PDB entry 7KTG | X-ray diffraction, 1.45 A resolution | chains A and T of the 4 polymer chains in the assembly

# Chain A
Molecule: DNA-directed DNA/RNA polymerase mu
Organism: Homo sapiens
Notes: EC 2.7.7.7
Reference sequence: Q9NP87 (DPOLM_HUMAN); aligned to UniProt positions 132-494 over residues 132-494
Sequence (356 residues; row label = number of the first residue in the row; note: 12 numbers in that range are skipped by the numbering (no residue carries them; nothing is unmodelled there)):
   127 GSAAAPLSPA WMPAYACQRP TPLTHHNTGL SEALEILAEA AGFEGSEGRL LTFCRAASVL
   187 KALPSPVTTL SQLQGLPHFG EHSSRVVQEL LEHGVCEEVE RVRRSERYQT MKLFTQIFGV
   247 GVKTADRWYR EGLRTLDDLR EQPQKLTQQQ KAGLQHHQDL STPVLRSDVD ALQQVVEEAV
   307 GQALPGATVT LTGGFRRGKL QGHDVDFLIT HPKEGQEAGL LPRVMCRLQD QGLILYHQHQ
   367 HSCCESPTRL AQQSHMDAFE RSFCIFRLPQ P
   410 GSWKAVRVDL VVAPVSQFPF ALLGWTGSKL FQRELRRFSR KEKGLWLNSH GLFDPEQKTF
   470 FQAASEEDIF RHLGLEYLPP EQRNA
Disordered / not traced: 127-136, 365-384
Glycans and other covalent adducts: 2,3-dihydroxy-1,4-dithiobutane (DTT) linked to Cys180
Construct notes: expression tag (127-131); linker (410)
Bound ions: Na+: Thr241, Ile243, Val246 (shared with 1 residue of chain P); Mg2+ site 1: Asp330, Asp332 (together with glycolic acid) (shared with 1 residue of chain P); Mg2+ site 2: Asp330, Asp332, Asp418 (shared with 1 residue of chain P)
Ligand contacts: glycolic acid (GOA): Gly319, Gly320, Arg323, Asp330, Asp332
UniProt features mapped onto this chain:
  - region: Arg323 to Asp332 (Involved in ssDNA binding)
  - binding site (Mg(2+)): Asp330, Asp332, Asp418
  - site: Gly433 (Responsible for the low discrimination between dNTP and rNTP)
From the paper describing this entry:
  - mutagenesis - R445A: increased catalytic activity on dGTP misinsertion
  - mutagenesis - K438D: decreased catalytic activity on Mg2+-dependent dGTP:At
  - mutagenesis - K438D (23-fold): decreased catalytic activity on :Ct insertion
  - mutagenesis - K438D: unchanged catalytic activity on in the presence of Mn2+
  - mutagenesis - Q441A: unchanged catalytic activity on 8-oxodGTP

# Chain T
Molecule: 9-nt DNA strand
Sequence (9 nucleotides; numbered 1 to 9; the number before each row is that of its first residue):
     1 CGGCCTACG

# Chain A / chain T interface
Pairs across the interface (22):
  Gly174(A) - DC4(T)  base contact
  Leu177(A) - DC4(T)  phosphate contact
  Leu177(A) - DC5(T)  phosphate contact
  Phe385(A) - DG9(T)  phosphate contact
  Glu386(A) - DC8(T)  sugar contact
  Glu386(A) - DG9(T)  hydrogen bond to the phosphate
  Arg387(A) - DA7(T)  hydrogen bond to the base
  Arg387(A) - DC8(T)  hydrogen bond to the sugar
  Arg387(A) - DG9(T)  hydrogen bond to the phosphate
  Phe389(A) - DG9(T)  sugar contact
  Arg442(A) - DC5(T)  salt bridge to the phosphate
  Arg445(A) - DC5(T)  hydrogen bond to the base
  Arg445(A) - DT6(T)  hydrogen bond to the sugar
  Arg446(A) - DC5(T)  sugar contact
  Arg449(A) - DT6(T)  salt bridge to the phosphate
  Lys450(A) - DG3(T)  hydrogen bond to the phosphate
  Lys450(A) - DC4(T)  salt bridge to the phosphate
  Leu456(A) - DT6(T)  sugar contact
  Asn457(A) - DT6(T)  phosphate contact
  Asn457(A) - DA7(T)  hydrogen bond to the phosphate
  His459(A) - DA7(T)  hydrogen bond to the phosphate
  His459(A) - DC8(T)  salt bridge to the phosphate
Other interface residues (no listed pair), chain A (16 interface residues in all): Arg181, Lys438

# In short
Chain A and chain T form an interface of 16 and 7 residues respectively, with 9 hydrogen bonds and 4 salt
bridges. Among the polar pairs are Arg387(A)-DA7(T), Arg445(A)-DC5(T) and Arg387(A)-DC8(T). From the paper:
R445A of chain A increases catalytic activity on dGTP misinsertion; K438D of chain A reduces catalytic
activity on Mg2+-dependent dGTP:At.
Chain A is DNA-directed DNA/RNA polymerase mu (Homo sapiens) and chain T is a 9-nt DNA strand; the structure,
DNA Polymerase Mu, 8-oxodGTP:Ct Product State Ternary Complex, 50 mM Mg2+ (960min), was determined by X-ray
diffraction together with 7KSS, 7KST, 7KSU, 7KSV, 7KSW, 7KSX and 25 further entries from the same study.
